PDB entry 2RKT | X-ray diffraction, 1.99 A resolution | chain A

# Chain A
Name: Trichothecene 3-O-acetyltransferase
Source organism: Gibberella zeae
UniProt: Q9HDE2 (Q9HDE2_GIBZE); residue numbers follow UniProt; this construct covers 1-444
Sequence (452 residues; row label = number of the first residue in the row; numbering starts at 0):
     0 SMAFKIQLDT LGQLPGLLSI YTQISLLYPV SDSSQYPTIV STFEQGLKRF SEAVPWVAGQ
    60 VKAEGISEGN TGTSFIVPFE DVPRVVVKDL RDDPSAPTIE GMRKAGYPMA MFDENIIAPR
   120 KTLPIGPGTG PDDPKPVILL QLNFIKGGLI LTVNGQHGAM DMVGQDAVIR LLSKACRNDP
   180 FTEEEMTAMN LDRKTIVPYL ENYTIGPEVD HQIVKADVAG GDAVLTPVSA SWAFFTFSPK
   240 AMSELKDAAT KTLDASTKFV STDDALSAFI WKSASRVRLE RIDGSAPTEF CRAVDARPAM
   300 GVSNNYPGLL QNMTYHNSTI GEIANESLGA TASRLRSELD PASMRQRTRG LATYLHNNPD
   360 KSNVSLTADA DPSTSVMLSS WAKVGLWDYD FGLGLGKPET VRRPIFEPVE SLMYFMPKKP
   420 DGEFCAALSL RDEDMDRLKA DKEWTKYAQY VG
Disordered / not traced: 16-18, 221-225, 253-257, 337-338
Construct notes: expression tag (0); insertion (445-451)
Modified residues: Mse-1, Mse-101, Mse-108, Mse-110, Mse-159, Mse-161, Mse-185, Mse-188, Mse-241, Mse-299, Mse-312, Mse-343, Mse-376, Mse-412, Mse-415, Mse-434 (selenomethionine; parent Met)
From the paper describing this entry:
  - specificity-determining residues: Val-408 (proposed by the authors, not directly observed)

# Summary
The paper reports the specificity determinant Val-408.
Chain A is Trichothecene 3-O-acetyltransferase (Gibberella zeae); the structure, Crystal Structure of apo F.
graminearum TRI101, was determined by X-ray diffraction together with 2RKV, 2ZBA, 3B2S and 3B30 from the same
study.
